PDB entry 8Q3C | X-ray diffraction, 3.10 A resolution | chains N and a of the 4 polymer chains in the assembly

Chain N (and a):
Name: L-lactate dehydrogenase
Organism: Selenomonas ruminantium
Notes: chain a of this document is another copy of the same molecule, construct and numbering; everything in this record applies to it too
Reference sequence: Q9EVR0 (LDH_SELRU); numbering as in UniProt (aligned over 1-318)
Chain sequence (318 residues; row label = number of the first residue in the row):
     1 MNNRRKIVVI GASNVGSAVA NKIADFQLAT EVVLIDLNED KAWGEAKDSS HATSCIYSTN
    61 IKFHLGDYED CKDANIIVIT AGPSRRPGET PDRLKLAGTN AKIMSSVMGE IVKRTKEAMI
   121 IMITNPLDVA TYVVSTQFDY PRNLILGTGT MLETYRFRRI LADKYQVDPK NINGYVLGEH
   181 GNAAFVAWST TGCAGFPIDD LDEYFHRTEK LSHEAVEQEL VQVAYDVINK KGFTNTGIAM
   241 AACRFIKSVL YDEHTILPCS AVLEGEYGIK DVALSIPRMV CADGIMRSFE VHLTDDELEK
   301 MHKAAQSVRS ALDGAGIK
Unresolved in the structure: 82-94, 316-318 (chain a: 1, 81-94, 116-117, 177, 181-183, 200-208, 272-278, 289-295, 315-318)
Sequence notes: engineered mutation Arg85 (Ile in Q9EVR0)
What the authors report for this chain:
  - catalytic residues: His180 (proposed by the authors, not directly observed)

Interface between chain N and chain a:
Pairs across the interface - 50 pairs, chain N then chain a:
  Met1(N) - Lys72(a)
  Met1(N) - Asp73(a)
  Met1(N) - Ala74(a)
  Met1(N) - Asn75(a)
  Asn2(N) - Asn75(a)
  Asn3(N) - Arg5(a)  hydrogen bond (backbone-side chain)
  Asn3(N) - Asn75(a)  hydrogen bond
  Asn3(N) - Val249(a)
  Asn3(N) - Leu250(a)
  Asn3(N) - Ala282(a)
  Arg4(N) - Arg5(a)
  Arg4(N) - Asp252(a)  salt bridge
  Arg4(N) - Ala282(a)
  Arg4(N) - Asp283(a)  salt bridge
  Arg5(N) - Asn3(a)  hydrogen bond (side chain-backbone)
  Arg5(N) - Arg4(a)
  Arg5(N) - Arg5(a)
  Arg5(N) - Thr30(a)  hydrogen bond
  Gln27(N) - Tyr251(a)  hydrogen bond (backbone-side chain)
  Ala29(N) - Tyr251(a)
  Thr30(N) - Arg5(a)  hydrogen bond
  Thr30(N) - Leu250(a)  hydrogen bond (side chain-backbone)
  Thr30(N) - Tyr251(a)
  Thr30(N) - Asp252(a)
  Tyr57(N) - Lys170(a)  hydrogen bond
  Thr59(N) - Tyr251(a)
  Thr59(N) - Glu253(a)
  Asn60(N) - Tyr251(a)
  Asn60(N) - Glu253(a)  hydrogen bond (backbone-side chain)
  Lys62(N) - Tyr251(a)
  Lys62(N) - Asp252(a)  hydrogen bond (side chain-backbone)
  Asn75(N) - Asn2(a)
  Asn75(N) - Asn3(a)  hydrogen bond
  Lys170(N) - Tyr57(a)  hydrogen bond
  Val249(N) - Asn3(a)
  Leu250(N) - Asn3(a)
  Leu250(N) - Thr30(a)  hydrogen bond (backbone-side chain)
  Tyr251(N) - Gln27(a)  hydrogen bond (side chain-backbone)
  Tyr251(N) - Thr30(a)
  Tyr251(N) - Thr59(a)
  Tyr251(N) - Asn60(a)
  Tyr251(N) - Lys62(a)  hydrogen bond (backbone-side chain)
  Asp252(N) - Arg4(a)  salt bridge
  Asp252(N) - Thr30(a)
  Asp252(N) - Lys62(a)  hydrogen bond (backbone-side chain)
  Glu253(N) - Thr59(a)
  Glu253(N) - Asn60(a)  hydrogen bond (side chain-backbone)
  Ala282(N) - Asn3(a)
  Ala282(N) - Arg4(a)
  Asp283(N) - Arg4(a)  salt bridge
Other interface residues (no listed pair), chain N (24 interface residues in all): Ile61, Met119, Lys247
Other interface residues (no listed pair), chain a (26 interface residues in all): Ala29, Ile56, Ala118, Met119

Overview:
24 residues of chain N and 26 residues of chain a are in contact, with 17 hydrogen bonds and 4 salt bridges.
Polar contacts include Arg4(N)-Asp252(a), Arg4(N)-Asp283(a) and Asn3(N)-Arg5(a). The paper reports the
catalytic residue His180(N).
Both chains are L-lactate dehydrogenase (Selenomonas ruminantium). Entry 8Q3C (Structure of Selenomonas
ruminantium lactate dehydrogenase I85R mutant) was determined by X-ray diffraction (same publication as 7NAY).
